6OM4 - chains A and C; structure by X-ray diffraction, 1.70 A resolution.

== Chain A ==
Molecule: MccB protein
From: Escherichia coli
UniProt: Q47506 (Q47506_ECOLX); numbering as in UniProt (aligned over 1-348)
Amino-acid sequence (348 residues; numbered 1 to 348; the number before each row is that of its first residue):
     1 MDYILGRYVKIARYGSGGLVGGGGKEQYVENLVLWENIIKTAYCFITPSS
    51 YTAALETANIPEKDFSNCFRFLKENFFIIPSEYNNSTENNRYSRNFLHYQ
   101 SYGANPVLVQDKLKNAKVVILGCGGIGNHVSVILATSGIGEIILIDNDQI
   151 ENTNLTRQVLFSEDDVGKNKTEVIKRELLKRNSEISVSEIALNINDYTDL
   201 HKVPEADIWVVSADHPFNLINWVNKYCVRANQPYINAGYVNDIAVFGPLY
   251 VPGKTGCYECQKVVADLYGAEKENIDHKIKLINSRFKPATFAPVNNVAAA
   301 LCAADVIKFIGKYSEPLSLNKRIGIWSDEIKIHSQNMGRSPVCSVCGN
Disordered / not traced: 86-88
Sequence notes: conflict S81 (Gly in Q47506), A270 (Ser in Q47506)
Ion coordination: Mg2+: D148 (together with pyrophosphate); Zn2+: C257, C260, C343, C346
Residues lining bound ligands:
  - ND7 (5'-O-[(S)-amino(hydroxy)phosphoryl]adenosine): G122, C123, G124, G125, D146, D148, R157, Q158, K170, L192, N193, I194, S212, A213, D214, H215, L219, Y239
  - pyrophosphate (POP): G124, D148, N154, R157, Q158, K170, K287
Reported in the primary citation:
  - mutagenesis - E26A (33-fold): decreased catalytic activity on N-formylated 2
  - mutagenesis - E26D, E26Q, F217A: decreased binding to Microcin C7 (chain C)
  - mutagenesis - S212A, Y268F, H333A: unchanged binding to Microcin C7 (chain C)
  - mutagenesis - E26A (33-fold): decreased catalytic activity with Microcin C7 (chain C)

== Chain C ==
Molecule: Microcin C7
UniProt: Q47505 (MCCC7_ECOLX); residues 1-7 here = UniProt positions 1-7
Amino-acid sequence (7 residues; each row starts with the number of its first residue):
     1 MRTGNAD
Sequence notes: conflict D7 (Asn in Q47505)
Modified residues: M1 (N-formylmethionine; FME)
Covalent attachments: 5'-O-[(S)-amino(hydroxy)phosphoryl]adenosine (ND7) linked to D7
Curated features (UniProtKB/Swiss-Prot):
  - modified residue: M1 (N-formylmethionine)

== How chain A and chain C interact ==
Pairs across the interface (36; chain A residue first):
  G125(A) - D7(C)
  I126(A) - D7(C)  hydrogen bond (backbone-backbone)
  S212(A) - D7(C)
  A213(A) - D7(C)  hydrogen bond (backbone-side chain)
  D214(A) - A6(C)
  D214(A) - D7(C)  hydrogen bond (side chain-backbone)
  N236(A) - N5(C)  hydrogen bond
  A237(A) - N5(C)
  A237(A) - D7(C)
  G238(A) - N5(C)
  G238(A) - A6(C)
  G238(A) - D7(C)
  Y239(A) - N5(C)
  Y239(A) - A6(C)  hydrogen bond (backbone-backbone)
  Y239(A) - D7(C)
  V240(A) - M1(C)
  V240(A) - T3(C)
  V240(A) - G4(C)
  I243(A) - M1(C)
  V245(A) - N5(C)
  Y258(A) - G4(C)
  V263(A) - R2(C)
  V264(A) - R2(C)
  V264(A) - T3(C)
  V264(A) - G4(C)
  A265(A) - R2(C)  hydrogen bond (backbone-backbone)
  Y268(A) - T3(C)
  Y268(A) - G4(C)  hydrogen bond (side chain-backbone)
  P288(A) - A6(C)  hydrophobic
  R322(A) - M1(C)  hydrogen bond (side chain-backbone)
  R322(A) - T3(C)  hydrogen bond (side chain-backbone)
  R322(A) - G4(C)
  R322(A) - N5(C)  hydrogen bond
  G324(A) - M1(C)
  W326(A) - M1(C)
  Q335(A) - M1(C)  hydrogen bond (side chain-backbone)
Also at the interface, not in a pair above, chain A (27 interface residues in all): G124, V211, N295, I323, H333
Interface features reported in the paper:
  - residue pairs: V240(A)-M1(C), I243(A)-M1(C)
  - hot spots on chain A (mutagenesis) - I243A: abolished binding to Microcin C7 (chain C)
  - hot spots on chain A (mutagenesis) - V264A (Kd 79 uM), Y268A (Kd 18 uM): decreased binding to Microcin C7 (chain C)

== Overview ==
The interface between chain A and chain C involves 27 residues on one side and 7 on the other, with 11
hydrogen bonds. Polar contacts include A213(A)-D7(C), D214(A)-D7(C) and N236(A)-N5(C). The authors report
contacts between V240(A) and M1(C) and I243(A) and M1(C). From the paper: E26D, E26Q and F217A of chain A,
among others, reduce binding to Microcin C7 (chain C); E26A of chain A reduces catalytic activity on
N-formylated 2; 10 substitutions were tested in all.
Chain A is MccB protein (Escherichia coli) and chain C is Microcin C7; the structure, The structure of
Microcin C7 biosynthetic enzyme MccB in complex with N-formylated MccA, was determined by X-ray diffraction.
